6T2U - chains B and D of the 4 polymer chains in the assembly; structure by electron microscopy, 3.60 A resolution.

# Chain B
Name: RecBCD enzyme subunit RecB
From: Escherichia coli
Notes: EC 3.1.11.5
UniProtKB: P08394 (RECB_ECOLI); numbering as in UniProt (aligned over 1-1180)
Sequence (1181 residues; row label = number of the first residue in the row; numbering starts at 0):
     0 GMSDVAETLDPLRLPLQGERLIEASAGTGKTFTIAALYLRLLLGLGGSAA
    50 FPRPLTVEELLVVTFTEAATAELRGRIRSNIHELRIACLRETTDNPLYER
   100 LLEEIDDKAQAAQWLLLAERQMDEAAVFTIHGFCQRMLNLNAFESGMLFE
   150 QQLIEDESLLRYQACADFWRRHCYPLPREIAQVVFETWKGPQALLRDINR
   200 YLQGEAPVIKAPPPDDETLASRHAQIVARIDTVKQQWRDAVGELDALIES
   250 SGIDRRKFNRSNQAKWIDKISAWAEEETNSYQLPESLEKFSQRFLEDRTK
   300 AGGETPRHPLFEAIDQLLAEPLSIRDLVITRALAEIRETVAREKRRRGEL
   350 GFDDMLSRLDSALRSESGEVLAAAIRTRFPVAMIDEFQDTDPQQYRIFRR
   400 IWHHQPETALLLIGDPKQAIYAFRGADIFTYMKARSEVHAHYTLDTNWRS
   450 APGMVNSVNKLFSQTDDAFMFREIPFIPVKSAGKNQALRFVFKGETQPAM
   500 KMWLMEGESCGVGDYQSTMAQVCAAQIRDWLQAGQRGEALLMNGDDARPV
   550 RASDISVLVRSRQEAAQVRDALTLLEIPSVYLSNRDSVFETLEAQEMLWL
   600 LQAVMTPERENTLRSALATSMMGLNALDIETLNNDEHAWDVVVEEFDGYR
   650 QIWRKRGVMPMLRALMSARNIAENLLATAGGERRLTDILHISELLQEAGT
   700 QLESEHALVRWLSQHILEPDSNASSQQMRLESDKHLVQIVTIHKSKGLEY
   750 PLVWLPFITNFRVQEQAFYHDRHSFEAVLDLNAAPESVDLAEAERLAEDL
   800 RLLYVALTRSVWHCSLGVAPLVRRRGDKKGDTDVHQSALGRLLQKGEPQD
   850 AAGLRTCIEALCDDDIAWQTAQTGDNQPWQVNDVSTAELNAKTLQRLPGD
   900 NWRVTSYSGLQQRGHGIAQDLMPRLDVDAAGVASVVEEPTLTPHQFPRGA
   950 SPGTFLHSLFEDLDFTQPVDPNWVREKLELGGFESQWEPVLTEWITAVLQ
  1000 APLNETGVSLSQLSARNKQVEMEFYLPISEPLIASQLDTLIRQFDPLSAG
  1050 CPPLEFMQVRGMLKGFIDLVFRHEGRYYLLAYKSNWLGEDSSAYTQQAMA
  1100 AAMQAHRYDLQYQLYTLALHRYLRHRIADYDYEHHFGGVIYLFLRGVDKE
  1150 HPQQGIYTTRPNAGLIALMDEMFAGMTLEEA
Not modelled in the structure: 0-4, 290-303, 911-937, 1175-1180
Differences from the reference sequence: expression tag (0); engineered mutation Ala-1080 (Asp in P08394)
Swiss-Prot annotation at these positions:
  - DNA-binding region: Ile-252 to Arg-254, Val-511, Gly-512, Ser-560, Arg-561, Arg-761
  - binding site (ATP): Ala-23 to Thr-30, Trp-447
  - binding site (Mg(2+)): His-956, Asp-1067, Tyr-1081
  - mutagenesis: Lys-29 (K29Q: Subunit loses ATPase and 3'-5' helicase activity, holoenzyme has 3-5 fold less helicase activity, 20-fold less processivity), Tyr-803 (Y803H: Large decrease in recombination, loss of Chi hotspot activity, decreased RecB helicase rate, retains nuclease activity but not Chi-sequence specificity, does not load RecA), Val-804 (V804E: Large decrease in recombination, loss of Chi hotspot activity, decreased RecB helicase rate, retains nuclease activity but not Chi-sequence specificity, does not load RecA), Thr-807 (T807I: In recB-2109; absence of nuclease modification at Chi sites), Asp-1067 (D1067A: Subunit loses nuclease activity)

# Chain D
Name: RecBCD enzyme subunit RecD
From: Escherichia coli
Notes: EC 3.1.11.5
UniProtKB: P04993 (RECD_ECOLI); residues 1-608 here = UniProt positions 1-608
Sequence (608 residues; row label = number of the first residue in the row):
     1 MKLQKQLLEAVEHKQLRPLDVQFALTVAGDEHPAVTLAAALLSHDAGEGH
    51 VCLPLSRLENNEASHPLLATCVSEIGELQNWEECLLASQAVSRGDEPTPM
   101 ILCGDRLYLNRMWCNERTVARFFNEVNHAIEVDEALLAQTLDKLFPVSDE
   151 INWQKVAAAVALTRRISVISGGPGTGKTTTVAKLLAALIQMADGERCRIR
   201 LAAPTGKAAARLTESLGKALRQLPLTDEQKKRIPEDASTLHRLLGAQPGS
   251 QRLRHHAGNPLHLDVLVVDEASMIDLPMMSRLIDALPDHARVIFLGDRDQ
   301 LASVEAGAVLGDICAYANAGFTAERARQLSRLTGTHVPAGTGTEAASLRD
   351 SLCLLQKSYRFGSDSGIGQLAAAINRGDKTAVKTVFQQDFTDIEKRLLQS
   401 GEDYIAMLEEALAGYGRYLDLLQARAEPDLIIQAFNEYQLLCALREGPFG
   451 VAGLNERIEQFMQQKRKIHRHPHSRWYEGRPVMIARNDSALGLFNGDIGI
   501 ALDRGQGTRVWFAMPDGNIKSVQPSRLPEHETTWAMTVHKSQGSEFDHAA
   551 LILPSQRTPVVTRELVYTAVTRARRRLSLYADERILSAAIATRTERRSGL
   601 AALFSSRE
Not modelled in the structure: 1-9, 607-608

# Chain B / chain D interface
Pairs across the interface - 10 pairs, chain B then chain D:
  Glu-607(B) with Ser-525(D); Leu-527(D)
  Glu-609(B) with Ala-490(D)
  Trp-638(B) with Arg-526(D)
  Asp-639(B) with Arg-509(D), salt bridge; Gln-523(D), hydrogen bond
  Val-642(B) with Gln-523(D); Arg-526(D)
  Glu-643(B) with Gln-523(D)
  Asp-646(B) with Ser-525(D), hydrogen bond
Also at the interface, not in a pair above, chain B (8 interface residues in all): Glu-635
Also at the interface, not in a pair above, chain D (7 interface residues in all): Pro-528

# Overview
Chain B and chain D form an interface of 8 and 7 residues respectively, with 2 hydrogen bonds and 1 salt
bridge. Polar contacts include Asp-639(B)/Arg-509(D), Asp-639(B)/Gln-523(D) and Asp-646(B)/Ser-525(D).
Here chain B is RecBCD enzyme subunit RecB and chain D is RecBCD enzyme subunit RecD, both from Escherichia
coli. Entry 6T2U (Cryo-EM structure of the RecBCD in complex with Chi-minus2 substrate) was determined by
electron microscopy, deposited together with 6SJB, 6SJE, 6SJF, 6SJG and 6T2V.
